Entry 6BLP (X-ray diffraction, 3.20 A resolution); this record covers chains C and K of the 12 polymer chains in the assembly.

# Chain C
Name: DNA-directed RNA polymerase II subunit RPB3
Source organism: Saccharomyces cerevisiae (strain ATCC 204508 / S288c)
UniProtKB: P16370 (RPB3_YEAST); residue numbers follow UniProt; this construct covers 1-318
Sequence (318 residues; each row starts with the number of its first residue):
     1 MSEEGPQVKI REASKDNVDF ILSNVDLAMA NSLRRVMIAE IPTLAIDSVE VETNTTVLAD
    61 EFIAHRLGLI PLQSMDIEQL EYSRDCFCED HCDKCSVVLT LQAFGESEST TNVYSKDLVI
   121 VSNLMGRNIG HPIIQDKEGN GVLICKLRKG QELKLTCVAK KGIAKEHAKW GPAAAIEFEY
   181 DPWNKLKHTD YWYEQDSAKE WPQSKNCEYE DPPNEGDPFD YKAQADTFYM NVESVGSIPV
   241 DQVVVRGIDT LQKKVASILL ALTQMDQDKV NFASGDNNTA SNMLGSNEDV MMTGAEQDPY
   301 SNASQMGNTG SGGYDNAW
Unresolved in the structure: 1-2, 269-318
Ion coordination: Zn2+: Cys-86, Cys-88, Cys-92, Cys-95
Swiss-Prot annotation at these positions:
  - binding site (Zn(2+)): Cys-86, Cys-88, Cys-92, Cys-95
  - modified residue: Ser-2 (N-acetylserine)
  - natural variant: Ala-30 (A30D: In mutant RPB3-1)
  - mutagenesis: Lys-9 (K9E: Transcript termination readthrough)

# Chain K
Name: DNA-directed RNA polymerase II subunit RPB11
Source organism: Saccharomyces cerevisiae (strain ATCC 204508 / S288c)
UniProtKB: P38902 (RPB11_YEAST); residue numbers follow UniProt; this construct covers 1-120
Sequence (120 residues; numbered 1 to 120; the number before each row is that of its first residue):
     1 MNAPDRFELF LLGEGESKLK IDPDTKAPNA VVITFEKEDH TLGNLIRAEL LNDRKVLFAA
    61 YKVEHPFFAR FKLRIQTTEG YDPKDALKNA CNSIINKLGA LKTNFETEWN LQTLAADDAF
Unresolved in the structure: 115-120
Swiss-Prot annotation at these positions:
  - mutagenesis: Glu-108 (E108G/V: Transcript termination readthrough; E108K: Transcript termination readthrough. Lethal), Leu-111 (L111P: Transcript termination readthrough), Leu-114 (L114P: Transcript termination readthrough)

# Interface between chain C and chain K
Pairs across the interface - 69 pairs, chain C then chain K:
  Glu-3(C) with Thr-103(K); Asn-104(K)
  Glu-4(C) with Ala-100(K)
  Pro-6(C) with Lys-97(K); Leu-101(K), hydrophobic; Asn-104(K)
  Gln-7(C) with Asn-104(K)
  Val-8(C) with Leu-101(K), hydrophobic; Phe-105(K), hydrophobic; Glu-108(K)
  Ile-10(C) with Phe-105(K), hydrophobic; Glu-108(K); Gln-112(K)
  Ala-13(C) with Trp-109(K), hydrophobic; Thr-113(K); Leu-114(K)
  Ser-14(C) with Leu-114(K)
  Val-18(C) with Trp-109(K), hydrophobic
  Leu-22(C) with Leu-101(K), hydrophobic
  Asp-26(C) with Ala-48(K)
  Ala-28(C) with Asn-44(K); Leu-45(K), hydrophobic; Ala-48(K), hydrophobic
  Met-29(C) with Leu-45(K), hydrophobic
  Asn-31(C) with Asn-44(K)
  Ser-32(C) with Thr-41(K), hydrogen bond (side chain-backbone); Leu-45(K)
  Arg-35(C) with Asp-39(K), salt bridge; His-40(K); Thr-41(K), hydrogen bond
  Val-36(C) with Thr-41(K)
  Arg-84(C) with Phe-10(K); Leu-11(K)
  Ile-163(C) with Phe-10(K), hydrophobic
  Lys-165(C) with Arg-6(K), hydrogen bond (backbone-side chain); Leu-9(K); Asp-39(K), salt bridge
  Glu-166(C) with Arg-6(K), hydrogen bond (backbone-side chain); Phe-10(K)
  His-167(C) with Arg-6(K)
  Asp-241(C) with Phe-105(K); Trp-109(K), hydrogen bond
  Val-244(C) with Phe-105(K), hydrophobic
  Ile-248(C) with Leu-98(K); Leu-101(K), hydrophobic
  Asp-249(C) with Lys-102(K), salt bridge
  Leu-251(C) with Leu-45(K), hydrophobic; Leu-98(K), hydrophobic
  Gln-252(C) with Ile-95(K); Leu-98(K); Lys-102(K)
  Lys-254(C) with Glu-38(K), salt bridge
  Val-255(C) with Leu-42(K), hydrophobic; Cys-91(K); Ile-95(K), hydrophobic
  Ile-258(C) with Lys-18(K); Leu-19(K); Phe-35(K), hydrophobic; Leu-42(K), hydrophobic; Cys-91(K), hydrophobic
  Leu-259(C) with Lys-88(K); Cys-91(K), hydrophobic; Asn-92(K)
  Ala-261(C) with Leu-19(K), hydrophobic
  Leu-262(C) with Leu-19(K), hydrophobic; Leu-87(K), hydrophobic; Lys-88(K)
  Met-265(C) with Leu-19(K); Ile-21(K), hydrophobic
Also at the interface, not in a pair above, chain C (41 interface residues in all): Lys-9, Phe-20, Glu-40, Val-240, Val-245, Ala-256
Also at the interface, not in a pair above, chain K (39 interface residues in all): Phe-7, Lys-84, Ile-94, Gly-99, Glu-106

# In short
Chain C and chain K form an interface of 41 and 39 residues respectively; the contacts include 5 hydrogen
bonds and 4 salt bridges. Polar contacts include Arg-35(C)/Asp-39(K), Lys-165(C)/Asp-39(K) and
Asp-249(C)/Lys-102(K).
Here chain C is DNA-directed RNA polymerase II subunit RPB3 and chain K is DNA-directed RNA polymerase II
subunit RPB11, both from Saccharomyces cerevisiae (strain ATCC 204508 / S288c). Entry 6BLP (Pol II elongation
complex with an abasic lesion at i+1 position, soaking AMPCPP) was determined by X-ray diffraction, deposited
together with 6BLO, 6BM2, 6BM4 and 6BQF.
